PDB entry 7C4R | X-ray diffraction, 2.44 A resolution | chains A and C of the 3 polymer chains in the assembly

Chain A:
Protein: Terfa protein
Source organism: Danio rerio
UniProt: Q4QRH9 (Q4QRH9_DANRE); residues 521-574 here correspond to UniProt positions 520-573 (UniProt number = residue number - 1)
Sequence (54 residues; numbered 521 to 574; the number before each row is that of its first residue):
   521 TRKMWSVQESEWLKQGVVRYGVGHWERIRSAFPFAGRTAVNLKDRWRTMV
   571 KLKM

Chain C:
Molecule: 12-nt DNA strand
Sequence (12 nucleotides; numbered 1 to 12; the number before each row is that of its first residue):
     1 TTAGGGTTAGGG

Chain A / chain C interface:
Pairs across the interface (18):
  Thr521(A) - DG10(C)  phosphate contact
  Arg522(A) - DA9(C)  hydrogen bond to the base
  Arg522(A) - DG10(C)  sugar contact
  Gly543(A) - DT2(C)  sugar contact
  Gly543(A) - DA3(C)  phosphate contact
  His544(A) - DT2(C)  phosphate contact
  Trp545(A) - DT2(C)  hydrogen bond to the phosphate
  Trp545(A) - DA3(C)  hydrogen bond to the phosphate
  Glu546(A) - DT2(C)  hydrogen bond to the phosphate
  Ala559(A) - DT2(C)  phosphate contact
  Val560(A) - DT2(C)  base contact
  Lys563(A) - DA3(C)  base contact
  Lys563(A) - DG4(C)  hydrogen bond to the base
  Lys563(A) - DG5(C)  base contact
  Asp564(A) - DG5(C)  base contact
  Arg567(A) - DG4(C)  base contact
  Arg567(A) - DG5(C)  hydrogen bond to the base
  Arg567(A) - DG6(C)  base contact
Other interface residues (no listed pair), chain A (12 interface residues in all): Met524
Other interface residues (no listed pair), chain C (10 interface residues in all): DT1, DT8, DG11

Summary:
12 residues of chain A face 10 of chain C across their interface, with 6 hydrogen bonds. Polar contacts
include Arg522(A)-DA9(C), Lys563(A)-DG4(C) and Arg567(A)-DG5(C).
Chain A is Terfa protein (Danio rerio) and chain C is a 12-nt DNA strand; the structure, Crystal structure of
hydrogen peroxide treated zebrafish TRF2 complexed with DNA, was determined by X-ray diffraction.
